8QNQ - chains A and B of the 6 polymer chains in the assembly; structure by X-ray diffraction, 2.39 A resolution.

== Chain A (and B) ==
Name: Antitoxin Xre/MbcA/ParS-like toxin-binding domain-containing protein
From: Pseudomonas aeruginosa PAO1
Notes: chain B of this document is another copy of the same molecule, construct and numbering; everything in this record applies to it too
UniProtKB: Q9I4U5 (Q9I4U5_PSEAE); residues 29-122 here correspond to UniProt positions 2-95 (UniProt number = residue number - 27)
Chain sequence (129 residues; row label = number of the first residue in the row; numbers below 1 keep their minus sign (Met-6 is residue -6)):
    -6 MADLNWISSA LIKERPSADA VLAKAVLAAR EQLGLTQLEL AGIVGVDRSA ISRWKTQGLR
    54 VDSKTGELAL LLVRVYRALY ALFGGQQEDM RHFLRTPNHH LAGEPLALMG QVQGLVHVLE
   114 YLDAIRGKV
Unresolved in the structure: -6 (chain B: -6 to 6)
Differences from the reference sequence: initiating methionine (-6); expression tag (-5 to 28)

== Interface between chain A and chain B ==
Residue-residue contacts - 30 pairs, chain A then chain B:
  Gly35(A) with Lys57(B), hydrogen bond (backbone-side chain)
  Ile36(A) with Lys57(B)
  Val37(A) with Lys57(B)
  Gly38(A) with Lys57(B)
  Lys57(A) with Gly35(B), hydrogen bond (side chain-backbone); Ile36(B); Gly38(B); Leu61(B); Gly103(B), hydrogen bond (side chain-backbone); Val105(B)
  Glu60(A) with Gln104(B); Val105(B)
  Leu61(A) with Lys57(B)
  Leu64(A) with Val105(B), hydrophobic
  Arg67(A) with Gln106(B), hydrogen bond
  Gly103(A) with Lys57(B), hydrogen bond (backbone-side chain); Glu60(B)
  Gln104(A) with Lys57(B); Glu60(B)
  Val105(A) with Lys57(B); Glu60(B), hydrogen bond (backbone-side chain); Leu61(B), hydrophobic; Leu64(B), hydrophobic; Val105(B), hydrophobic
  Gln106(A) with Arg67(B), hydrogen bond; Glu113(B)
  Val109(A) with Val105(B), hydrophobic; Val109(B), hydrophobic
  His110(A) with Glu113(B), salt bridge
  Glu113(A) with Gln106(B), hydrogen bond
Also at the interface, not in a pair above, chain A (17 interface residues in all): Leu112
Also at the interface, not in a pair above, chain B (16 interface residues in all): Val37, Leu112

== Overview ==
Chain A and chain B form an interface of 17 and 16 residues respectively, with 8 hydrogen bonds and 1 salt
bridge. Among the polar pairs are His110(A)-Glu113(B), Gly35(A)-Lys57(B) and Lys57(A)-Gly103(B).
Both chains are Antitoxin Xre/MbcA/ParS-like toxin-binding domain-containing protein (Pseudomonas aeruginosa
PAO1). Entry 8QNQ (Structure of the toxin-antitoxin NatRT complex from Pseudomonas aeruginosa. NatTE29D
mutant) was determined by X-ray diffraction, deposited together with 8QNL.
